Entry 8QFY (X-ray diffraction, 2.33 A resolution); this record covers chains DDD and EEE of the 5 polymer chains in the assembly.

== Chain DDD ==
Molecule: T-cell receptor alpha chain
From: Homo sapiens
Sequence (197 residues; numbered 1 to 197; the number before each row is that of its first residue):
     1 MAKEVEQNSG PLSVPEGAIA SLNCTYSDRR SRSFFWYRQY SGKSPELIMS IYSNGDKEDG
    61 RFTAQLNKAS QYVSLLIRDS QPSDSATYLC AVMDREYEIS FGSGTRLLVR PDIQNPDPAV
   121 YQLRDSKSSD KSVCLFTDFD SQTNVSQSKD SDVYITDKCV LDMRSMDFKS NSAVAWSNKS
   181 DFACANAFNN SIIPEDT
Not modelled in the structure: 1-2, 190-197
Cystine bridges: Cys24-Cys90, Cys134-Cys184

== Chain EEE ==
Molecule: T-cell receptor beta chain
From: Homo sapiens
Sequence (243 residues; each row starts with the number of its first residue):
     1 MDTGVSQNPR HKITKRGQNV TFRCDPISDH NRLYWYRQTL GQGPEFLTYF QSEAQLEKSR
    61 LLSDRFSAER PKGSFSTLEI QRTEQGDSAM YLCASSLGPN EQLFGPGTRL TVVEDLNKVF
   121 PPEVAVFEPS EAEISHTQKA TLVCLATGFY PDHVELSWWV NGKEVHSGVC TDPQPLKEQP
   181 ALNDSRYALS SRLRVSATFW QDPRNHFRCQ VQFYGLSEND EWTQDRAKPV TQIVSAEAWG
   241 RAD
Not modelled in the structure: 1-2
Cystine bridges: Cys24-Cys93, Cys144-Cys209

== Chain DDD / chain EEE interface ==
Pairs across the interface (83):
  Lys3(DDD) - Gln42(EEE)
  Tyr37(DDD) - Gln102(EEE)  hydrogen bond (side chain-backbone)
  Tyr37(DDD) - Phe104(EEE)  hydrophobic
  Gln39(DDD) - Gln38(EEE)  hydrogen bond
  Lys43(DDD) - Met90(EEE)
  Ser44(DDD) - Leu92(EEE)
  Ser44(DDD) - Gly105(EEE)  hydrogen bond (side chain-backbone)
  Ser44(DDD) - Pro106(EEE)
  Pro45(DDD) - Leu92(EEE)
  Pro45(DDD) - Phe104(EEE)
  Leu47(DDD) - Glu101(EEE)
  Leu47(DDD) - Leu103(EEE)  hydrophobic
  Met93(DDD) - Pro99(EEE)
  Met93(DDD) - Asn100(EEE)
  Tyr97(DDD) - Pro99(EEE)  hydrophobic
  Ile99(DDD) - Tyr36(EEE)
  Ile99(DDD) - Gln102(EEE)
  Phe101(DDD) - Tyr36(EEE)
  Phe101(DDD) - Pro44(EEE)
  Phe101(DDD) - Phe104(EEE)  hydrophobic
  Gly102(DDD) - Gly43(EEE)
  Ser103(DDD) - Gln42(EEE)
  Ser103(DDD) - Gly43(EEE)
  Asp117(DDD) - His136(EEE)  salt bridge
  Tyr121(DDD) - Ser130(EEE)
  Tyr121(DDD) - Ala132(EEE)  hydrophobic
  Tyr121(DDD) - Glu133(EEE)
  Tyr121(DDD) - His136(EEE)  hydrogen bond
  Tyr121(DDD) - Thr137(EEE)
  Gln122(DDD) - Ser130(EEE)
  Leu123(DDD) - Phe127(EEE)
  Leu123(DDD) - Glu128(EEE)
  Leu123(DDD) - Pro129(EEE)  hydrophobic
  Leu123(DDD) - Ser130(EEE)
  Leu123(DDD) - Thr141(EEE)
  Arg124(DDD) - Phe127(EEE)
  Arg124(DDD) - Glu128(EEE)  hydrogen bond (backbone-backbone)
  Asp125(DDD) - Ala125(EEE)
  Asp125(DDD) - Val126(EEE)
  Asp125(DDD) - Phe127(EEE)
  Ser126(DDD) - Val126(EEE)  hydrogen bond (backbone-backbone)
  Ser126(DDD) - Glu128(EEE)  hydrogen bond
  Ser126(DDD) - Glu237(EEE)  hydrogen bond (side chain-backbone)
  Ser126(DDD) - Ala238(EEE)
  Lys131(DDD) - Phe127(EEE)
  Ser132(DDD) - Phe127(EEE)
  Val133(DDD) - Phe127(EEE)  hydrophobic
  Leu135(DDD) - Thr141(EEE)
  Thr137(DDD) - Arg194(EEE)
  Asp138(DDD) - Arg194(EEE)  salt bridge
  Tyr154(DDD) - Glu178(EEE)  hydrogen bond (side chain-backbone)
  Thr156(DDD) - Asp172(EEE)
  Thr156(DDD) - Leu176(EEE)
  Thr156(DDD) - Ser190(EEE)
  Asp157(DDD) - Asp172(EEE)
  Asp157(DDD) - Pro173(EEE)
  Asp157(DDD) - Arg192(EEE)
  Cys159(DDD) - Cys170(EEE)  disulfide
  Cys159(DDD) - Thr171(EEE)  hydrogen bond (side chain-backbone)
  Cys159(DDD) - Arg192(EEE)
  Val160(DDD) - Cys170(EEE)  hydrogen bond (backbone-side chain)
  Leu161(DDD) - Gly168(EEE)
  Leu161(DDD) - Val169(EEE)
  Leu161(DDD) - Cys170(EEE)  hydrogen bond (backbone-side chain)
  Leu161(DDD) - Arg194(EEE)
  Asp162(DDD) - Ser167(EEE)  hydrogen bond (backbone-side chain)
  Asp162(DDD) - Gly168(EEE)  hydrogen bond (backbone-backbone)
  Met163(DDD) - Lys139(EEE)
  Met163(DDD) - Ser167(EEE)
  Met163(DDD) - Arg194(EEE)
  Met163(DDD) - Val195(EEE)
  Arg164(DDD) - His166(EEE)
  Arg164(DDD) - Ser167(EEE)  hydrogen bond (backbone-side chain)
  Met166(DDD) - Lys139(EEE)
  Phe168(DDD) - Lys139(EEE)
  Phe168(DDD) - Arg194(EEE)
  Ser170(DDD) - Arg194(EEE)  hydrogen bond
  Ser172(DDD) - Arg192(EEE)  hydrogen bond (backbone-side chain)
  Val174(DDD) - Ser190(EEE)
  Val174(DDD) - Arg192(EEE)
  Trp176(DDD) - Leu145(EEE)  hydrophobic
  Trp176(DDD) - Leu176(EEE)  hydrophobic
  Trp176(DDD) - Ala188(EEE)  hydrophobic
Also at the interface, not in a pair above, chain DDD (48 interface residues in all): Phe35, Ser41, Gly42, Leu89, Ile155, Lys158, Ala173
Also at the interface, not in a pair above, chain EEE (52 interface residues in all): Gly41, Val143, Thr147, Gln174, Lys177, Gln179, Ser196
Inter-chain disulfides: Cys159(DDD)-Cys170(EEE)

== Summary ==
48 residues of chain DDD and 52 residues of chain EEE are in contact, with 1 disulfide bond, 17 hydrogen bonds
and 2 salt bridges. Polar pairs include Asp117(DDD)-His136(EEE), Asp138(DDD)-Arg194(EEE) and
Tyr37(DDD)-Gln102(EEE).
Here chain DDD is T-cell receptor alpha chain and chain EEE is T-cell receptor beta chain, both from Homo
sapiens. Entry 8QFY (Crystal structure of high affinity TCR in complex with pHLA harbouring bacterial peptide)
was determined by X-ray diffraction.
